PDB entry 8IVJ | X-ray diffraction, 1.90 A resolution | chains A and B

[Chain A (and B)]
Protein: Formate dehydrogenase
Source organism: [Candida] boidinii
Notes: chain B of this document is another copy of the same molecule, construct and numbering; everything in this record applies to it too
UniProtKB: A0A0A1EQY0 (A0A0A1EQY0_CANBO); residues 1-364 here = UniProt positions 1-364
Amino-acid sequence (364 residues; row label = number of the first residue in the row):
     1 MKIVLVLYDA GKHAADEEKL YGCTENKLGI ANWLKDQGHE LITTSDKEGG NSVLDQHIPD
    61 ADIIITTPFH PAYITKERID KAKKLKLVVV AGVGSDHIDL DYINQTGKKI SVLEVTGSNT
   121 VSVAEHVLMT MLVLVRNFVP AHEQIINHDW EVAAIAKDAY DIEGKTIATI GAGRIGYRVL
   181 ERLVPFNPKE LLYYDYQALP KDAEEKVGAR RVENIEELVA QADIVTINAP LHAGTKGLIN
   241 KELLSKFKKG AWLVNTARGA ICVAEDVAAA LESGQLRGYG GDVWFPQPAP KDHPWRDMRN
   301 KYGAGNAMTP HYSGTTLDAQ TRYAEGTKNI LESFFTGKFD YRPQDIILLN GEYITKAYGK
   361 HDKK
Disordered / not traced: 357-364 (chain B: 354-364)
Differences from the reference sequence: engineered mutation T120 (Val in A0A0A1EQY0)

[Interface between chain A and chain B]
Residue-residue contacts (158):
  Y8(A) with V152(B); A153(B), hydrophobic
  A10(A) with A153(B), hydrophobic
  H13(A) with E151(B), salt bridge; A153(B); A154(B); K157(B), hydrogen bond
  D16(A) with K157(B), salt bridge; Y302(B), hydrogen bond (backbone-side chain)
  E17(A) with K157(B)
  K19(A) with Y160(B), hydrogen bond
  L20(A) with A156(B); K157(B)
  V121(A) with E163(B)
  S122(A) with R136(B), hydrogen bond (backbone-side chain); D161(B), hydrogen bond
  E125(A) with R136(B), salt bridge; D161(B); I162(B), hydrogen bond (side chain-backbone); E163(B), hydrogen bond (side chain-backbone); F186(B)
  H126(A) with R136(B)
  M129(A) with L132(B); V133(B), hydrophobic; R136(B); F138(B), hydrophobic
  L132(A) with M129(B)
  V133(A) with M129(B), hydrophobic; V133(B), hydrophobic; F138(B), hydrophobic
  R136(A) with S122(B), hydrogen bond (side chain-backbone); E125(B), salt bridge; H126(B); M129(B); Y312(B), hydrogen bond (backbone-side chain); S313(B), hydrogen bond (side chain-backbone); T316(B)
  N137(A) with Y312(B)
  F138(A) with M129(B), hydrophobic; A307(B); T309(B); Y312(B)
  V139(A) with H142(B)
  A141(A) with T309(B); P310(B); Y312(B), hydrophobic
  H142(A) with V139(B); N306(B), hydrogen bond (side chain-backbone); M308(B), hydrogen bond (side chain-backbone); T309(B)
  Q144(A) with R296(B); P310(B)
  I145(A) with W284(B), hydrophobic; R296(B), hydrogen bond (backbone-side chain); M308(B), hydrophobic; T309(B); P310(B)
  I146(A) with R296(B); R299(B)
  H148(A) with K291(B), hydrogen bond (backbone-side chain); R296(B); D297(B), salt bridge
  D149(A) with R296(B), hydrogen bond (backbone-side chain)
  W150(A) with W284(B); P288(B); A289(B); R296(B); P310(B), hydrophobic; H311(B)
  E151(A) with H13(B), salt bridge
  V152(A) with H311(B); Y312(B), hydrophobic; T315(B)
  A153(A) with Y8(B), hydrophobic; A10(B), hydrophobic; H13(B)
  A154(A) with H13(B)
  I155(A) with Y312(B), hydrophobic
  A156(A) with L20(B); T315(B); L317(B)
  K157(A) with H13(B), hydrogen bond; D16(B), salt bridge; E17(B); L20(B); L317(B)
  A159(A) with Y312(B), hydrophobic; T316(B); L317(B), hydrogen bond (backbone-backbone)
  Y160(A) with K19(B); T316(B); L317(B); D318(B)
  D161(A) with S122(B), hydrogen bond; E125(B); T316(B), hydrogen bond; D318(B), hydrogen bond (backbone-side chain); R322(B), salt bridge
  I162(A) with E125(B), hydrogen bond (backbone-side chain)
  E163(A) with V121(B); E125(B), hydrogen bond (backbone-side chain)
  K165(A) with D318(B), salt bridge
  E181(A) with P185(B)
  R182(A) with P185(B); F186(B)
  P185(A) with E181(B); R182(B); P185(B), hydrophobic
  F186(A) with R182(B)
  W284(A) with I145(B), hydrophobic; W150(B)
  P288(A) with W150(B)
  A289(A) with W150(B)
  K291(A) with H148(B), hydrogen bond (side chain-backbone)
  R296(A) with Q144(B); I145(B), hydrogen bond (side chain-backbone); H148(B); D149(B), hydrogen bond (side chain-backbone); W150(B)
  D297(A) with H148(B), salt bridge
  R299(A) with I146(B)
  Y302(A) with D16(B)
  N306(A) with H142(B), hydrogen bond (backbone-side chain)
  A307(A) with F138(B)
  M308(A) with H142(B), hydrogen bond (backbone-side chain); I145(B)
  T309(A) with F138(B); A141(B); I145(B)
  P310(A) with A141(B); Q144(B); I145(B); W150(B), hydrophobic
  H311(A) with W150(B); V152(B)
  Y312(A) with R136(B), hydrogen bond (side chain-backbone); N137(B); F138(B); A141(B), hydrophobic; V152(B), hydrophobic; I155(B), hydrophobic; A159(B), hydrophobic
  S313(A) with R136(B), hydrogen bond (backbone-side chain)
  T315(A) with V152(B); A156(B)
  T316(A) with R136(B); A159(B); Y160(B); D161(B), hydrogen bond
  L317(A) with A156(B); K157(B); A159(B), hydrogen bond (backbone-backbone); Y160(B)
  D318(A) with Y160(B); D161(B), hydrogen bond (side chain-backbone); K165(B), salt bridge
  Q320(A) with A156(B)
  R322(A) with D161(B), salt bridge
Other interface residues (no listed pair), chain A (70 interface residues in all): L128, E143, D158, Q287, A319
Other interface residues (no listed pair), chain B (70 interface residues in all): L128, E143, Q287, W295, A319, Q320

[Overview]
Chain A and chain B each contribute 70 residues to their interface; the contacts include 32 hydrogen bonds and
12 salt bridges. Polar pairs include H13(A)-E151(B), D16(A)-K157(B) and E125(A)-R136(B).
Both chains are Formate dehydrogenase ([Candida] boidinii). Entry 8IVJ (Candida boidinii Formate Dehydrogenase
V120T Mutant) was determined by X-ray diffraction (same publication as 8IQ7 and 8HTY).
